PDB entry 3OQN | X-ray diffraction, 3.30 A resolution | chains A and B of the 6 polymer chains in the assembly

# Chain A
Name: Catabolite control protein A
From: Bacillus subtilis
UniProtKB: P25144 (CCPA_BACSU); residues 2-334 here correspond to UniProt positions 1-333 (UniProt number = residue number - 1)
Sequence (339 residues; row label = number of the first residue in the row):
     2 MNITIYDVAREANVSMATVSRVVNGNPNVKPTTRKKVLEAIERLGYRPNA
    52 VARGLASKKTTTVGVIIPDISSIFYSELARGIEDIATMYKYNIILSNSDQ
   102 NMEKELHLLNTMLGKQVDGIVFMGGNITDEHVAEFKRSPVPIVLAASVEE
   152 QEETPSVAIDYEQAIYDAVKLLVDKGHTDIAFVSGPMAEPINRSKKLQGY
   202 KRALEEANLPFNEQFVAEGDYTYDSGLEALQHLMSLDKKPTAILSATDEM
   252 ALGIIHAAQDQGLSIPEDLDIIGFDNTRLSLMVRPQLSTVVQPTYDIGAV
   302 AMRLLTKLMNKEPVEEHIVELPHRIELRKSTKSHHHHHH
Disordered / not traced: 334-340
Sequence notes: expression tag (335-340)
From the paper describing this entry:
  - binding site for the 16-nt DNA strand: Ala18, Arg22, Ala53, Leu56, Ala57
  - binding site for the 16-nt DNA strand (chain B): Ala18

# Chain B
Molecule: 16-nt DNA strand
Sequence (16 nucleotides; each row starts with the number of its first residue):
   700 ATGGTACCGCTTTCAA

# Chain A / chain B interface
Pairs across the interface (20):
  Val15(A) - DG702(B)  phosphate contact
  Ser16(A) - DG702(B)  hydrogen bond to the phosphate
  Ala18(A) - DG702(B)  base contact
  Ala18(A) - DG703(B)  base contact
  Thr19(A) - DT701(B)  sugar contact
  Thr19(A) - DG702(B)  hydrogen bond to the phosphate
  Arg22(A) - DT701(B)  base contact
  Arg22(A) - DG702(B)  hydrogen bond to the base
  Asn29(A) - DA700(B)  sugar contact
  Asn29(A) - DT701(B)  base contact
  Val30(A) - DA700(B)  sugar contact
  Val30(A) - DT701(B)  phosphate contact
  Lys31(A) - DA700(B)  hydrogen bond to the phosphate
  Lys31(A) - DT701(B)  hydrogen bond to the phosphate
  Thr34(A) - DT701(B)  hydrogen bond to the phosphate
  Leu56(A) - DC707(B)  sugar contact
  Leu56(A) - DG708(B)  base contact
  Ala57(A) - DC707(B)  hydrogen bond to the base
  Lys59(A) - DC707(B)  hydrogen bond to the phosphate
  Lys59(A) - DG708(B)  salt bridge to the phosphate
Other interface residues (no listed pair), chain A (13 interface residues in all): Met17
Other interface residues (no listed pair), chain B (7 interface residues in all): DT704

# Summary
Chain A and chain B form an interface of 13 and 7 residues respectively, with 8 hydrogen bonds and 1 salt
bridge. Among the polar pairs are Arg22(A)-DG702(B), Ala57(A)-DC707(B) and Ser16(A)-DG702(B). From the paper:
a binding site for the 16-nt DNA strand at Ala18(A), Arg22(A) and Ala53(A) among others; a binding site for
the 16-nt DNA strand (chain B) at Ala18(A).
Here chain A is Catabolite control protein A (Bacillus subtilis) and chain B is a 16-nt DNA strand. Entry 3OQN
(Structure of ccpa-hpr-ser46-p-gntr-down cre) was determined by X-ray diffraction, deposited together with
3OQO and 3OQM.
